PDB entry 3KDC | X-ray diffraction, 2.20 A resolution | chains A and B

# Chain A (and B)
Name: Protease
Organism: Human immunodeficiency virus type 1
Notes: EC 3.4.23.16; chain B of this document is another copy of the same molecule, construct and numbering; everything in this record applies to it too
UniProtKB: P03367 (POL_HV1BR); residues 1-99 here correspond to UniProt positions 501-599 (UniProt number = residue number + 500)
Chain sequence (99 residues; each row starts with the number of its first residue):
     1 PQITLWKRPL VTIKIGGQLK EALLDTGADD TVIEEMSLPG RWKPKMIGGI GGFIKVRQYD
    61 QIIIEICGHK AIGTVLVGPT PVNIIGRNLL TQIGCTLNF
Construct notes: engineered mutation Lys7 (Gln507 in P03367), Ile33 (Leu533 in P03367), Ile63 (Leu563 in P03367)
Ligand contacts: kni-10074 (JZP; (4R)-3-[(2S,3S)-3-{[(2,6-dichlorophenoxy)acetyl]amino}-2-hydroxy-4-phenylbutanoyl]-N-[(1S,2R)-2-hydroxy-2,3-dihydro-1H-inden-1-yl]-5,5-dimethyl-1,3-thiazolidine-4-carboxamide): Arg8, Leu23, Asp25, Gly27, Ala28, Asp29, Asp30, Val32, Ile47, Gly48, Gly49, Ile50, Leu76, Pro81, Val82, Ile84
Curated features (UniProtKB/Swiss-Prot):
  - region (Dimerization of protease): Pro1 to Leu5, Gly49 to Lys55, Asn88 to Phe99
  - active site: Asp25 (For protease activity)
  - site: Phe99 (Cleavage)
From the paper describing this entry:
  - binding site for kni-10074: Asp25, Ala28, Asp29, Asp30, Val32, Ile47, Leu76

# How chain A and chain B interact
Residue-residue contacts (108):
  Pro1(A) with Leu97(B); Asn98(B); Phe99(B), hydrogen bond (backbone-backbone)
  Gln2(A) with Thr96(B), hydrogen bond; Leu97(B); Asn98(B), hydrogen bond
  Ile3(A) with Thr96(B); Leu97(B), hydrogen bond (backbone-backbone); Phe99(B), hydrophobic
  Leu5(A) with Thr26(B); Arg87(B), hydrogen bond (backbone-side chain); Leu90(B), hydrophobic; Thr91(B); Cys95(B)
  Trp6(A) with Arg87(B), hydrogen bond (backbone-side chain); Thr91(B)
  Lys7(A) with Arg87(B), hydrogen bond (backbone-side chain)
  Arg8(A) with Asp29(B), salt bridge; Arg87(B)
  Pro9(A) with Thr26(B); Arg87(B); Leu97(B), hydrophobic
  Leu23(A) with Gly27(B)
  Leu24(A) with Thr26(B), hydrogen bond (backbone-side chain); Leu97(B), hydrophobic
  Asp25(A) with Asp25(B); Thr26(B); Gly27(B), hydrogen bond (side chain-backbone)
  Thr26(A) with Leu5(B); Pro9(B); Leu24(B), hydrogen bond (side chain-backbone); Asp25(B); Thr26(B), hydrogen bond (side chain-backbone); Leu97(B)
  Gly27(A) with Leu23(B); Asp25(B), hydrogen bond (backbone-side chain)
  Asp29(A) with Arg8(B), salt bridge
  Gly48(A) with Ile50(B)
  Gly49(A) with Ile50(B); Pro81(B)
  Ile50(A) with Ile47(B), hydrophobic; Gly49(B); Ile50(B), hydrogen bond (backbone-backbone); Gly51(B), hydrogen bond (backbone-backbone); Gly52(B); Ile54(B); Thr80(B); Pro81(B); Ile84(B), hydrophobic
  Gly51(A) with Ile50(B), hydrogen bond (backbone-backbone); Gly51(B); Gly52(B); Ile54(B)
  Gly52(A) with Ile50(B); Gly51(B)
  Ile54(A) with Ile50(B); Gly51(B)
  Cys67(A) with Phe99(B), hydrophobic
  His69(A) with Phe99(B)
  Thr80(A) with Ile50(B)
  Pro81(A) with Gly49(B); Ile50(B)
  Ile84(A) with Ile50(B), hydrophobic
  Arg87(A) with Leu5(B), hydrogen bond (side chain-backbone); Trp6(B); Lys7(B); Arg8(B); Pro9(B)
  Leu90(A) with Leu5(B), hydrophobic
  Thr91(A) with Leu5(B); Trp6(B)
  Gln92(A) with Trp6(B)
  Ile93(A) with Phe99(B)
  Gly94(A) with Asn98(B); Phe99(B)
  Cys95(A) with Leu5(B); Leu97(B), hydrophobic; Asn98(B); Phe99(B), hydrophobic
  Thr96(A) with Gln2(B); Ile3(B); Thr4(B); Thr96(B); Leu97(B); Asn98(B), hydrogen bond (backbone-backbone)
  Leu97(A) with Pro1(B); Gln2(B); Ile3(B), hydrogen bond (backbone-backbone); Pro9(B), hydrophobic; Leu24(B), hydrophobic; Thr26(B); Cys95(B), hydrophobic; Thr96(B); Leu97(B), hydrophobic
  Asn98(A) with Pro1(B); Gln2(B), hydrogen bond; Gly94(B); Cys95(B); Thr96(B), hydrogen bond (backbone-backbone); Asn98(B)
  Phe99(A) with Pro1(B), hydrogen bond (backbone-backbone); Ile3(B), hydrophobic; Leu24(B), hydrophobic; Cys67(B), hydrophobic; His69(B); Ile93(B); Gly94(B); Cys95(B), hydrophobic
Also at the interface, not in a pair above, chain A (40 interface residues in all): Thr4, Val32, Ile47, Phe53
Also at the interface, not in a pair above, chain B (39 interface residues in all): Val32, Phe53, Pro79

# In short
40 residues of chain A face 39 of chain B across their interface, with 21 hydrogen bonds and 2 salt bridges.
Polar pairs include Arg8(A)-Asp29(B), Gln2(A)-Thr96(B) and Gln2(A)-Asn98(B). Ligands of chain A: kni-10074.
UniProt lists active-site residue Asp25(A) on chain A. The paper reports a binding site for kni-10074 at
Asp25(A), Ala28(A) and Asp29(A) among others.
Chain A and chain B are both Protease (Human immunodeficiency virus type 1); the structure, Crystal Structure
of HIV-1 Protease (Q7K, L33I, L63I) in Complex with KNI-10074, was determined by X-ray diffraction, deposited
together with 3KDB and 3KDD.
